Entry 9KHV (electron microscopy, 2.55 A resolution); this record covers chains A and B of the 4 polymer chains in the assembly.

# Chain A (and B)
Molecule: Helicase/UvrB N-terminal domain-containing protein
Organism: Vibrio cholerae O1 biovar El Tor str. N16961
Notes: chain B of this document is another copy of the same molecule, construct and numbering; everything in this record applies to it too
Reference sequence: Q9KR72 (Q9KR72_VIBCH); residues 1-1190 here correspond to UniProt positions 31-1220 (UniProt number = residue number + 30)
Sequence (1195 residues; numbered -4 to 1190; the number before each row is that of its first residue; numbers below 1 keep their minus sign (Gly-4 is residue -4)):
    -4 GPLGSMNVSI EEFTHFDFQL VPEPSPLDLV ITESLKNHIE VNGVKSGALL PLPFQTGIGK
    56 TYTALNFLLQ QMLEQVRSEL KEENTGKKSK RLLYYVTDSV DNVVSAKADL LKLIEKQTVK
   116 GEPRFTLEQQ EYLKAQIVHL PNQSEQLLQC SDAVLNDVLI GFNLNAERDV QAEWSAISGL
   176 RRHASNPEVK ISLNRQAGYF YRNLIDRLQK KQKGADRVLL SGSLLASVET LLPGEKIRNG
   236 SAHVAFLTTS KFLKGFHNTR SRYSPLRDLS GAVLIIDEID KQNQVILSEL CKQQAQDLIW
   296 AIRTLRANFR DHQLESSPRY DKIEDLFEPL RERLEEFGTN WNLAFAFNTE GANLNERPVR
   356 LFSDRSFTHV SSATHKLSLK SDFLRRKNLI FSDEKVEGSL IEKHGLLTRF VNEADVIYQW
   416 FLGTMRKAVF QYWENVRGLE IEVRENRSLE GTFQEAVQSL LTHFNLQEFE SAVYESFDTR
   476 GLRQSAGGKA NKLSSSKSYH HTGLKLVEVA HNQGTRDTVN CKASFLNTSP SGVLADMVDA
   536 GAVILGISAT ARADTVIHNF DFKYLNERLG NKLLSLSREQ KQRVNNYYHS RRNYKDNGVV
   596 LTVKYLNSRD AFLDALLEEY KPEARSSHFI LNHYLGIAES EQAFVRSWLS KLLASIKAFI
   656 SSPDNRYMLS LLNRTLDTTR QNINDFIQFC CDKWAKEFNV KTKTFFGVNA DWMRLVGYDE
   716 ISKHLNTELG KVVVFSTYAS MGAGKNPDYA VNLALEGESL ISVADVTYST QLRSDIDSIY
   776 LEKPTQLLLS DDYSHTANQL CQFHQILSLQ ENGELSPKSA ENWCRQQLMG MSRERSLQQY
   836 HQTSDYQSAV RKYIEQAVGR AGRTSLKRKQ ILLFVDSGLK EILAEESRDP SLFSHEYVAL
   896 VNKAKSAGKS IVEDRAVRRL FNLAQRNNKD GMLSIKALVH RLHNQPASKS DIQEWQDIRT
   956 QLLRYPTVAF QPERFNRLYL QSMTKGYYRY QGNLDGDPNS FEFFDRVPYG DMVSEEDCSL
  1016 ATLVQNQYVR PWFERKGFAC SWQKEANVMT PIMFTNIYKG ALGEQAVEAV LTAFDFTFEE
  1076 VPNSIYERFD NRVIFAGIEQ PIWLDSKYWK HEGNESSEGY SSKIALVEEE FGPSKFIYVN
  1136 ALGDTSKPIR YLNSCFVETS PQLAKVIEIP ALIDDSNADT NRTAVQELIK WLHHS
Disordered / not traced: -4 to 0, 79-81, 391-395, 437-441, 479-487
Differences from the reference sequence: expression tag (-4 to 0)

# Interface between chain A and chain B
Contacting residue pairs (82; chain A residue first):
  Arg163(A) with Asp787(B), hydrogen bond (side chain-backbone); Tyr788(B), hydrogen bond (side chain-backbone)
  Glu168(A) with Arg190(B)
  Ser170(A) with Glu183(B)
  Ala171(A) with Glu183(B); Ile186(B), hydrophobic
  Gly174(A) with Glu183(B)
  Leu175(A) with Ser187(B)
  Arg177(A) with Glu183(B), salt bridge
  Glu183(A) with Ser170(B); Ala171(B); Gly174(B); Arg177(B), salt bridge
  Ser187(A) with Leu175(B)
  Arg190(A) with Glu168(B)
  Gln191(A) with Gln191(B), hydrogen bond
  Lys208(A) with Gln508(B)
  Trp295(A) with Asn460(B); Gln462(B); Glu463(B)
  Arg298(A) with His307(B); Thr457(B), hydrogen bond (side chain-backbone); His458(B), hydrogen bond (side chain-backbone); Asn460(B)
  Thr299(A) with Asn460(B), hydrogen bond
  Arg301(A) with Asp306(B), salt bridge
  Ala302(A) with Ala302(B); Asn303(B)
  Arg305(A) with Ala302(B), hydrogen bond (side chain-backbone); Arg305(B)
  Asp306(A) with Arg301(B), salt bridge; Arg305(B), salt bridge; Ala339(B)
  His307(A) with Arg298(B); Leu338(B); Ala339(B)
  Gln308(A) with Ala339(B), hydrogen bond (backbone-backbone); Arg381(B)
  Leu309(A) with Arg381(B)
  Glu310(A) with Arg380(B), salt bridge; Arg381(B); Lys382(B); Asp512(B)
  Ser311(A) with Leu379(B), hydrogen bond (side chain-backbone); Arg380(B), hydrogen bond (side chain-backbone)
  Tyr315(A) with Asp512(B), hydrogen bond
  Leu338(A) with His307(B)
  Ala339(A) with Asp306(B); His307(B); Gln308(B), hydrogen bond (backbone-backbone)
  Leu379(A) with Ser311(B), hydrogen bond (backbone-side chain)
  Arg380(A) with Glu310(B), salt bridge; Ser311(B), hydrogen bond (backbone-side chain)
  Arg381(A) with Gln308(B); Leu309(B); Glu310(B)
  Lys382(A) with Glu310(B); His458(B), hydrogen bond
  Glu450(A) with Gly509(B)
  Gln453(A) with Gln508(B)
  Ser454(A) with Thr510(B)
  Thr457(A) with Arg298(B), hydrogen bond (backbone-side chain); Thr513(B)
  His458(A) with Arg298(B), hydrogen bond (backbone-side chain); Lys382(B), hydrogen bond; Asp512(B), salt bridge; Thr513(B)
  Asn460(A) with Trp295(B); Arg298(B); Thr299(B), hydrogen bond
  Gln462(A) with Trp295(B)
  Gln508(A) with Lys208(B); Gln453(B)
  Gly509(A) with Glu450(B)
  Thr510(A) with Ser454(B)
  Asp512(A) with Glu310(B); Tyr315(B), hydrogen bond; His458(B), salt bridge
  Thr513(A) with Thr457(B); His458(B)
  Asp787(A) with Arg163(B), hydrogen bond (backbone-side chain)
  Tyr788(A) with Arg163(B), hydrogen bond (backbone-side chain)
Interface residues without a listed pair, chain A (56 interface residues in all): Ala167, His178, Ser180, Val184, Ile186, Asn303, Phe340, Ala341, Glu463, Asn507, Ser789
Interface residues without a listed pair, chain B (53 interface residues in all): His178, Val184, Phe340, Ala341, Asn507

# In short
56 residues of chain A face 53 of chain B across their interface; the contacts include 22 hydrogen bonds and 9
salt bridges. Polar contacts include Arg177(A)-Glu183(B), Arg301(A)-Asp306(B) and Asp306(A)-Arg305(B).
Chain A and chain B are both Helicase/UvrB N-terminal domain-containing protein (Vibrio cholerae O1 biovar El
Tor str. N16961); the structure, Structure of DdmD dimer with ssDNA without nucleotide, was determined by
electron microscopy together with 9KHZ and 9KI0 from the same study.
